3GPY - chains A and C of the 3 polymer chains in the assembly; structure by X-ray diffraction, 1.85 A resolution.

== Chain A ==
Protein: DNA glycosylase
Organism: Geobacillus stearothermophilus
Notes: EC 4.2.99.18
Reference sequence: P84131 (P84131_BACST); residue numbers follow UniProt; this construct covers 2-274
Chain sequence (273 residues; each row starts with the number of its first residue):
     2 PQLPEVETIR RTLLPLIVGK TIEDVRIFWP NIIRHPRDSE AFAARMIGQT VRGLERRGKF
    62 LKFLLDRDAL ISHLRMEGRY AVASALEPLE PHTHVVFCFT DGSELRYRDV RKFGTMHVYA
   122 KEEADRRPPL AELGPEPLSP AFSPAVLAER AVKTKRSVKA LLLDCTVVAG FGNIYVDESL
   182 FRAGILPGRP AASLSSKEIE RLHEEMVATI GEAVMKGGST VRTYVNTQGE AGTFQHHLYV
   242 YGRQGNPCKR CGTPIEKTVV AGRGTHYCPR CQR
Construct notes: engineered mutation Cys166 (Gln in P84131)
Metal / ion sites: Zn2+: Cys249, Cys252, Cys269, Cys272
What the authors report for this chain:
  - binding site for the 16-nt DNA strand (chain C): Phe114
  - binding site for the 16-nt DNA strand: Arg112

== Chain C ==
Molecule: 16-nt DNA strand
Sequence (16 nucleotides; row label = number of the first residue in the row):
     1 TGCGTCCGGA TCTACC
Not modelled in the structure: 1
Modified residues: 8OG (8-oxo-2'-deoxy-guanosine-5'-monophosphate) at position 8

== Interface between chain A and chain C ==
Pairs across the interface (35; chain A residue first):
  Pro2(A) with 8OG_8(C), sugar contact
  Gln3(A) with 8OG_8(C), hydrogen bond to the sugar; DG9(C), phosphate contact
  Glu6(A) with 8OG_8(C), base contact
  Lys60(A) with DG9(C), salt bridge to the phosphate; DA10(C), salt bridge to the phosphate
  His74(A) with DG9(C), hydrogen bond to the phosphate; DA10(C), salt bridge to the phosphate
  Arg76(A) with DG9(C), hydrogen bond to the base; DA10(C), hydrogen bond to the sugar
  Met77(A) with DC7(C), sugar contact; 8OG_8(C), phosphate contact; DG9(C), base contact
  Glu78(A) with 8OG_8(C), hydrogen bond to the base
  Arg112(A) with DC7(C), hydrogen bond to the base
  Phe114(A) with DG9(C), base contact
  Glu133(A) with DT11(C), phosphate contact
  Gly173(A) with DG9(C), phosphate contact
  Asn174(A) with 8OG_8(C), hydrogen bond to the phosphate; DG9(C), hydrogen bond to the phosphate
  Ile175(A) with 8OG_8(C), base contact
  Ser220(A) with 8OG_8(C), base contact
  Thr221(A) with 8OG_8(C), base contact
  Val222(A) with 8OG_8(C), hydrogen bond to the base
  Arg223(A) with DC7(C), hydrogen bond to the sugar; 8OG_8(C), hydrogen bond to the base
  Thr224(A) with 8OG_8(C), hydrogen bond to the base
  Tyr225(A) with 8OG_8(C), hydrogen bond to the base
  Tyr242(A) with DC7(C), phosphate contact; 8OG_8(C), hydrogen bond to the phosphate
  Lys258(A) with DC6(C), hydrogen bond to the phosphate; DC7(C), salt bridge to the phosphate
  Arg264(A) with 8OG_8(C), salt bridge to the phosphate; DG9(C), salt bridge to the phosphate
  Gly265(A) with DC7(C), phosphate contact

== In short ==
Chain A and chain C form an interface of 24 and 6 residues respectively, with 15 hydrogen bonds and 6 salt
bridges. Polar contacts include Arg76(A)-DG9(C), Glu78(A)-8OG_8(C) and Arg112(A)-DC7(C). The paper reports a
binding site for the 16-nt DNA strand (chain C) at Phe114(A); a binding site for the 16-nt DNA strand at
Arg112(A).
Here chain A is DNA glycosylase (Geobacillus stearothermophilus) and chain C is a 16-nt DNA strand. Entry 3GPY
(Sequence-matched MutM Lesion Recognition Complex 3 (LRC3)) was determined by X-ray diffraction together with
3GO8, 3GP1, 3GPP, 3GPU, 3GPX, 3GQ3 and 3GQ4 from the same study.
